PDB entry 6U20 | electron microscopy, 3.30 A resolution | chain A

== Chain A ==
Molecule: Capsid protein
Organism: Adeno-associated virus - 8
Reference sequence: Q8JQF8 (Q8JQF8_9VIRU); residue numbers follow UniProt; this construct covers 220-738
Sequence (519 residues; each row starts with the number of its first residue):
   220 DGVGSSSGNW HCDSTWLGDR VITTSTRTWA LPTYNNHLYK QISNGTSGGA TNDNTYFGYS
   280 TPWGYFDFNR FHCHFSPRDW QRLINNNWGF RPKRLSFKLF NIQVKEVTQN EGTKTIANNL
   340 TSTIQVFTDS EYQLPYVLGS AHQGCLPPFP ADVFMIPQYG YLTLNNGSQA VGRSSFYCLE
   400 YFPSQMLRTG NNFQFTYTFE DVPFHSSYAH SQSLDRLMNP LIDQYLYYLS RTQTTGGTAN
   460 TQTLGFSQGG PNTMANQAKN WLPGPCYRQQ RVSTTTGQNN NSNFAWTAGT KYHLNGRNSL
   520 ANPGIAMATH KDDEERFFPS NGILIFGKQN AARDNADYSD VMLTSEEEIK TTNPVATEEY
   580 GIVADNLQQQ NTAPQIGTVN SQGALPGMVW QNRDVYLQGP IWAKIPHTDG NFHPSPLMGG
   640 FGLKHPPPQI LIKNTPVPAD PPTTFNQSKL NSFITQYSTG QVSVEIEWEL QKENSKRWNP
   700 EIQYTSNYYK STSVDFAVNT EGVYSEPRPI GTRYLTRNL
Reported in the primary citation:
  - post-translational modification sites: Thr494, Lys530, Thr663, Lys709 (proposed by the authors, not directly observed)

== Summary ==
The paper reports modification sites Thr494, Lys530 and Thr663 among others.
Chain A is Capsid protein (Adeno-associated virus - 8); the structure, AAV8 human HEK293-produced, empty
capsid, was determined by electron microscopy together with 6PWA, 6U2V and 6UBM from the same study.
